3K4M - chains A and C of the 4 polymer chains in the assembly; structure by X-ray diffraction, 2.20 A resolution.

[Chain A (and C)]
Molecule: Pyranose 2-oxidase
From: Trametes ochracea
Notes: EC 1.1.3.10; chain C of this document is another copy of the same molecule, construct and numbering; everything in this record applies to it too
Reference sequence: Q7ZA32 (Q7ZA32_TRAOC); numbering as in UniProt (aligned over 1-623)
Sequence (623 residues; numbered 1 to 623; the number before each row is that of its first residue):
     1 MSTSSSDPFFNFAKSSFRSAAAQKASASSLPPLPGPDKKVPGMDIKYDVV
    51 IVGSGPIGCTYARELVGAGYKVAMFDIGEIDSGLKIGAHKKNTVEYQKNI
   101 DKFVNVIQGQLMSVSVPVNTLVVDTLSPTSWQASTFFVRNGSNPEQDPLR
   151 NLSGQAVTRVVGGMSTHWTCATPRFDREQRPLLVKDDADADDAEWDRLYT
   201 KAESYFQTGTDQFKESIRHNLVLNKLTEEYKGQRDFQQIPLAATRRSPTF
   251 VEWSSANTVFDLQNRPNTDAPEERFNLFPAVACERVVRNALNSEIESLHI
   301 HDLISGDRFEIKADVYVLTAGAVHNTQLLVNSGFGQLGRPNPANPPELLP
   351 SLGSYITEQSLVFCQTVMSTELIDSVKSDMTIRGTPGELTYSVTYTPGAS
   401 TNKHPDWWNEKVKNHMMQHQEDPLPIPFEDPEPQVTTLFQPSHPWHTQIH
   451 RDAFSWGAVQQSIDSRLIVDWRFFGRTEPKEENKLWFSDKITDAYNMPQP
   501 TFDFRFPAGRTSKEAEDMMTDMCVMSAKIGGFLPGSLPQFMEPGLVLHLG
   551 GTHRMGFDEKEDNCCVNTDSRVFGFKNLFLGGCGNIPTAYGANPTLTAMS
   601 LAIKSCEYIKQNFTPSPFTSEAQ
Disordered / not traced: 1-44, 619-623 (chain C: 1-45, 620-623)
Differences from the reference sequence: engineered mutation W456 (Tyr in Q7ZA32)
Covalent attachments: flavin-adenine dinucleotide (FAD) linked to H167
Ligand contacts:
  - FAD (flavin-adenine dinucleotide): V52, G53, S54, G55, P56, I57, G58, F75, D76, I77, G78, I107, L111, T158, R159, V160, G162, G163, M164, S165, W168, T169, C170, A171, V281, A282, C283, T319, A320, G321, H324, L547, H548, G582, C583, N593, P594, T595
  - 2-deoxy-2-fluoro-beta-D-glucopyranose (SHG): T169, A171, L361, Q448, H450, D452, R472, F474, L545, V546, L547, H548, N593

[How chain A and chain C interact]
Residue-residue contacts (18; chain A residue first):
  E516(A) - A527(C)
  E516(A) - G531(C)
  M519(A) - F532(C)  hydrophobic
  T520(A) - A527(C)
  C523(A) - C523(C)  hydrophobic
  V524(A) - T520(C)
  V524(A) - V524(C)  hydrophobic
  A527(A) - E516(C)
  A527(A) - T520(C)
  G531(A) - E516(C)
  F532(A) - M519(C)  hydrophobic
  F532(A) - P538(C)
  L537(A) - L537(C)  hydrophobic
  L537(A) - P538(C)
  L537(A) - Q539(C)
  P538(A) - L537(C)
  P538(A) - P538(C)  hydrophobic
  Q539(A) - L537(C)
Interface residues without a listed pair, chain C (12 interface residues in all): G530

[Overview]
Chain A and chain C form an interface of 11 and 12 residues respectively. Ligands of chain A:
2-deoxy-2-fluoro-beta-D-glucopyranose. Covalently linked flavin-adenine dinucleotide: at H167(A).
Both chains are Pyranose 2-oxidase (Trametes ochracea). Entry 3K4M (Pyranose 2-oxidase Y456W mutant in complex
with 2FG) was determined by X-ray diffraction (same publication as 3K4J, 3K4K, 3K4L and 3K4N).
